1MJ1 - chains D and O of the 8 polymer chains in the assembly; structure by electron microscopy, 13.00 A resolution (very low resolution: no residue pairs are listed; an interface is given only as per-side residue counts).

# Chain D
Molecule: Phe-tRNA
Source organism: Escherichia coli
Sequence (76 nucleotides; row label = number of the first residue in the row):
     1 GCGGAUUUAG CUCAGUUGGG AGAGCGCCAG ACUGAAXAUX UGGAGGUCXU GUGUUCGAUC
    61 CACAGAAUUC GCACCA
Modified positions: 2MG (2N-methylguanosine-5'-monophosphate) at position 10, H2U (5,6-dihydrouridine-5'-monophosphate) at position 16, H2U (5,6-dihydrouridine-5'-monophosphate) at position 17, M2G (N2-dimethylguanosine-5'-monophosphate) at position 26, OMC (o2'-methylycytidine-5'-monophosphate) at position 32, OMG (o2'-methylguanosine-5'-monophosphate) at position 34, YG (wybutosine) at position 37, PSU (pseudouridine-5'-monophosphate) at position 39, 5MC (5-methylcytidine-5'-monophosphate) at position 40, 7MG (7N-methyl-8-hydroguanosine-5'-monophosphate) at position 46, 5MC (5-methylcytidine-5'-monophosphate) at position 49, 5MU (5-methyluridine 5'-monophosphate) at position 54, PSU (pseudouridine-5'-monophosphate) at position 55, 1MA (6-hydro-1-methyladenosine-5'-monophosphate) at position 58

# Chain O
Protein: S12 ribosomal protein
Source organism: Escherichia coli
UniProtKB: P0A7S3 (RS12_ECOLI); numbering as in UniProt (aligned over 2-122)
Sequence (135 residues; each row starts with the number of its first residue; numbers below 1 keep their minus sign (Met-3 is residue -3)):
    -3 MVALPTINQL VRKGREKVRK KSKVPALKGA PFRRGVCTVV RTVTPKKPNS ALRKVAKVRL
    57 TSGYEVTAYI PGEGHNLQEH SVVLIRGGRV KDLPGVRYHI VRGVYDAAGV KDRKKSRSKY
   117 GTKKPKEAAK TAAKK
Not modelled in the structure: -3 to 0, 125-131
UniProt features mapped onto this chain:
  - natural variant: Lys43 (K43R: Confers streptomycin resistance but not hyperaccurate translation)

# How chain D and chain O interact
At this resolution (13 A) residue pairs are not listed: 8 residues of chain D and 14 of chain O lie at the interface.

# Summary
The interface between chain D and chain O involves 8 residues on one side and 14 on the other.
Here chain D is Phe-tRNA and chain O is S12 ribosomal protein, both from Escherichia coli. Entry 1MJ1 (FITTING
THE TERNARY COMPLEX OF EF-Tu/tRNA/GTP AND RIBOSOMAL PROTEINS INTO A 13 A CRYO-EM MAP OF ...) was determined by
electron microscopy.
